Entry 2NO5 (X-ray diffraction, 2.60 A resolution); this record covers chains A and B.

# Chain A (and B)
Molecule: (S)-2-haloacid dehalogenase IVA
Source organism: Burkholderia cepacia
Notes: EC 3.8.1.2; chain B of this document is another copy of the same molecule, construct and numbering; everything in this record applies to it too
Reference sequence: Q51645 (HAD4_BURCE); residues 2-231 here correspond to UniProt positions 1-230 (UniProt number = residue number - 1)
Chain sequence (240 residues; numbered -8 to 231; the number before each row is that of its first residue; numbers below 1 keep their minus sign (Met-8 is residue -8)):
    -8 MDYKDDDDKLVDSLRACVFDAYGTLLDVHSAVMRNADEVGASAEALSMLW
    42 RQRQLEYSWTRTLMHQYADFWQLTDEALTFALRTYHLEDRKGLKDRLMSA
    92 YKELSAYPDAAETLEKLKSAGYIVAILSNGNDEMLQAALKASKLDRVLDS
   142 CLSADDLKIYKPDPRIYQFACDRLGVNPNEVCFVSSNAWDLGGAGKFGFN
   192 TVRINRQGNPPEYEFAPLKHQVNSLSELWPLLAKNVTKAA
Unresolved in the structure: -8 to 0, 226-231 (chain B: -8 to 0, 227-231)
Modified / non-standard residues: Asp11 (aspartic acid-4-carboxyethyl ester; ASL)
Sequence notes: expression tag (-8 to 1); modified residue (11)
Ligand contacts: (2S)-2-chloropropanoic acid (CNR): Arg42, Leu46, Ser177, Asn178, Ala179, Trp180

# Chain A / chain B interface
Pairs across the interface - 63 pairs, chain A then chain B:
  Gln43(A) - Gln43(B)  hydrogen bond
  Arg44(A) - Glu203(B)  salt bridge
  Glu47(A) - Trp50(B)
  Glu47(A) - Trp180(B)
  Glu47(A) - Tyr204(B)  hydrogen bond
  Tyr48(A) - Glu203(B)  hydrogen bond
  Tyr48(A) - Tyr204(B)
  Trp50(A) - Glu47(B)
  Trp50(A) - Trp50(B)  hydrophobic
  Trp50(A) - Thr51(B)
  Trp50(A) - Leu54(B)
  Thr51(A) - Trp50(B)
  Thr51(A) - Pro153(B)
  Thr51(A) - Tyr204(B)  hydrogen bond
  Arg52(A) - Phe206(B)
  Thr53(A) - Leu54(B)
  Leu54(A) - Trp50(B)
  Leu54(A) - Thr53(B)
  Leu54(A) - Leu54(B)  hydrophobic
  Leu54(A) - Pro153(B)
  Leu54(A) - Asp154(B)
  Leu54(A) - Pro155(B)
  Met55(A) - Pro153(B)  hydrophobic
  Met55(A) - Trp180(B)
  Met55(A) - Gly183(B)
  Met55(A) - Gly184(B)
  Met55(A) - Lys187(B)
  Met55(A) - Phe206(B)  hydrophobic
  His56(A) - Pro155(B)
  His56(A) - Lys187(B)  hydrogen bond (backbone-side chain)
  Gln57(A) - Lys187(B)  hydrogen bond
  Gln57(A) - Phe206(B)
  Phe71(A) - Pro201(B)  hydrophobic
  Phe71(A) - Glu203(B)
  Arg74(A) - Pro201(B)
  Thr75(A) - Pro201(B)
  Pro153(A) - Leu54(B)
  Pro153(A) - Met55(B)
  Asp154(A) - Leu54(B)
  Pro155(A) - Leu54(B)
  Pro155(A) - His56(B)
  Trp180(A) - Glu47(B)
  Trp180(A) - Thr51(B)
  Trp180(A) - Met55(B)
  Gly183(A) - Met55(B)
  Gly184(A) - Met55(B)
  Lys187(A) - Met55(B)
  Lys187(A) - His56(B)  hydrogen bond (side chain-backbone)
  Lys187(A) - Gln57(B)  hydrogen bond
  Pro201(A) - Phe71(B)
  Pro201(A) - Arg74(B)
  Pro201(A) - Thr75(B)
  Pro202(A) - Phe71(B)
  Pro202(A) - Arg74(B)
  Glu203(A) - Arg44(B)  salt bridge
  Glu203(A) - Tyr48(B)  hydrogen bond
  Glu203(A) - Phe71(B)
  Tyr204(A) - Glu47(B)  hydrogen bond
  Tyr204(A) - Tyr48(B)
  Tyr204(A) - Thr51(B)  hydrogen bond
  Phe206(A) - Arg52(B)
  Phe206(A) - Met55(B)  hydrophobic
  Phe206(A) - Gln57(B)
Interface residues without a listed pair, chain A (29 interface residues in all): Leu40, Lys152
Interface residues without a listed pair, chain B (29 interface residues in all): Leu40, Lys152, Pro202

# In short
The chain A/chain B interface involves 29 residues from each chain; the contacts include 11 hydrogen bonds and
2 salt bridges. Polar contacts include Arg44(A)-Glu203(B), Gln43(A)-Gln43(B) and Glu47(A)-Tyr204(B). Bound to
chain A: (2S)-2-chloropropanoic acid.
Both chains are (S)-2-haloacid dehalogenase IVA (Burkholderia cepacia). Entry 2NO5 (Crystal Structure analysis
of a Dehalogenase with intermediate complex) was determined by X-ray diffraction together with 2NO4 from the
same study.
